PDB entry 2XQQ | X-ray diffraction, 1.31 A resolution | chains A and G of the 4 polymer chains in the assembly

== Chain A ==
Protein: Dynein light chain 2, cytoplasmic
Source organism: Homo sapiens
Reference sequence: Q96FJ2 (DYL2_HUMAN); residue numbers follow UniProt; this construct covers 1-89
Chain sequence (89 residues; row label = number of the first residue in the row):
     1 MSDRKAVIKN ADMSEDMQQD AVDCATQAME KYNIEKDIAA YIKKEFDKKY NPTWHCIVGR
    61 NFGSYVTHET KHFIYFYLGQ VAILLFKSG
Unresolved in the structure: 1-2
UniProt features mapped onto this chain:
  - site: Tyr41 (Interaction with myosin V motor complex)

== Chain G ==
Protein: Sac-arg-gly-thr-gln-thr-glu
Chain sequence (7 residues; row label = number of the first residue in the row):
     1 SRGTQTE
Modified residues: Ser1 (n-acetyl-serine; SAC)

== Chain A / chain G interface ==
Pairs across the interface (6):
  Ile34(A) with Gln5(G)
  Glu35(A) with Gln5(G), hydrogen bond
  Lys36(A) with Gly3(G); Thr4(G); Gln5(G), hydrogen bond (backbone-side chain)
  Lys43(A) with Ser1(G)
Interface residues without a listed pair, chain G (5 interface residues in all): Thr6

== In short ==
Chain A and chain G form an interface of 4 and 5 residues respectively; the contacts include 2 hydrogen bonds.
Among the polar pairs are Glu35(A)-Gln5(G) and Lys36(A)-Gln5(G).
Here chain A is Dynein light chain 2, cytoplasmic (Homo sapiens) and chain G is Sac-arg-gly-thr-gln-thr-glu.
Entry 2XQQ (Human dynein light chain (DYNLL2) in complex with an in vitro evolved peptide (Ac-SRGTQTE)) was
determined by X-ray diffraction, deposited together with 3P8M.
